PDB entry 5BNN | X-ray diffraction, 2.32 A resolution | chains B and D of the 4 polymer chains in the assembly

== Chain B ==
Protein: Capsid protein VP2
From: Enterovirus D68
Reference sequence: Q68T42 (Q68T42_9ENTO); residues 1-248 here correspond to UniProt positions 70-317 (UniProt number = residue number + 69)
Chain sequence (248 residues; numbered 1 to 248; the number before each row is that of its first residue):
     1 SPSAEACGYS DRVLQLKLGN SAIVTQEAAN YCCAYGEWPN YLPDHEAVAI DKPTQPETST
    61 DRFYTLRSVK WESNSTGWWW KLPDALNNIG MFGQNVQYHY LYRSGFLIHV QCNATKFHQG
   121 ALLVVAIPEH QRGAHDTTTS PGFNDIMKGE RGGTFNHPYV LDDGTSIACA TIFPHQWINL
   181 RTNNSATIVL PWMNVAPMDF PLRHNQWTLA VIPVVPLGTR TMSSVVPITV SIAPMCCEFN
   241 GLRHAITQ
Not modelled in the structure: 1-9, 247-248
Curated features (UniProtKB/Swiss-Prot):
  - site: Gln248 (Cleavage)

== Chain D ==
Protein: Capsid protein VP4
From: Enterovirus D68
Reference sequence: Q68T42 (Q68T42_9ENTO); residues 1-68 here correspond to UniProt positions 2-69 (UniProt number = residue number + 1)
Chain sequence (68 residues; numbered 1 to 68; the number before each row is that of its first residue):
     1 GAQVTRQQTG THENANIATN GSHITYNQIN FYKDSYAASA SKQDFSQDPS KFTEPVVEGL
    61 KAGAPVLK
Not modelled in the structure: 1-29, 68
Curated features (UniProtKB/Swiss-Prot):
  - site: Lys68 (Cleavage)
  - lipidation: Gly1 (N-myristoyl glycine)

== How chain B and chain D interact ==
Pairs across the interface (13):
  Asp11(B) with Val66(D); Leu67(D)
  Asn30(B) with Val56(D); Val57(D); Glu58(D), hydrogen bond (side chain-backbone)
  Tyr31(B) with Val56(D); Val57(D), hydrogen bond (backbone-backbone)
  Cys32(B) with Pro55(D)
  Cys33(B) with Pro55(D), hydrogen bond (backbone-backbone); Val57(D), hydrophobic
  Tyr35(B) with Lys51(D); Phe52(D), hydrophobic
  Thr182(B) with Leu67(D)
Interface residues without a listed pair, chain B (11 interface residues in all): Arg12, Ala28, Ala29, Gly36
Interface residues without a listed pair, chain D (9 interface residues in all): Leu60

== Overview ==
11 residues of chain B and 9 residues of chain D are in contact, with 3 hydrogen bonds. Polar pairs include
Asn30(B)-Glu58(D), Tyr31(B)-Val57(D) and Cys33(B)-Pro55(D).
Chain B is Capsid protein VP2 and chain D is Capsid protein VP4, both from Enterovirus D68; the structure,
Crystal structure of human enterovirus D68 in complex with 6'SL, was determined by X-ray diffraction,
deposited together with 5BNO and 5BNP.
